Entry 8VHN (X-ray diffraction, 2.62 A resolution); this record covers chains A and B.

== Chain A (and B) ==
Molecule: Ribonucleoside-diphosphate reductase 1 subunit alpha
From: Escherichia coli K-12
Notes: EC 1.17.4.1; chain B of this document is another copy of the same molecule, construct and numbering; everything in this record applies to it too
UniProt: P00452 (RIR1_ECOLI); numbering as in UniProt (aligned over 1-761)
Chain sequence (761 residues; each row starts with the number of its first residue):
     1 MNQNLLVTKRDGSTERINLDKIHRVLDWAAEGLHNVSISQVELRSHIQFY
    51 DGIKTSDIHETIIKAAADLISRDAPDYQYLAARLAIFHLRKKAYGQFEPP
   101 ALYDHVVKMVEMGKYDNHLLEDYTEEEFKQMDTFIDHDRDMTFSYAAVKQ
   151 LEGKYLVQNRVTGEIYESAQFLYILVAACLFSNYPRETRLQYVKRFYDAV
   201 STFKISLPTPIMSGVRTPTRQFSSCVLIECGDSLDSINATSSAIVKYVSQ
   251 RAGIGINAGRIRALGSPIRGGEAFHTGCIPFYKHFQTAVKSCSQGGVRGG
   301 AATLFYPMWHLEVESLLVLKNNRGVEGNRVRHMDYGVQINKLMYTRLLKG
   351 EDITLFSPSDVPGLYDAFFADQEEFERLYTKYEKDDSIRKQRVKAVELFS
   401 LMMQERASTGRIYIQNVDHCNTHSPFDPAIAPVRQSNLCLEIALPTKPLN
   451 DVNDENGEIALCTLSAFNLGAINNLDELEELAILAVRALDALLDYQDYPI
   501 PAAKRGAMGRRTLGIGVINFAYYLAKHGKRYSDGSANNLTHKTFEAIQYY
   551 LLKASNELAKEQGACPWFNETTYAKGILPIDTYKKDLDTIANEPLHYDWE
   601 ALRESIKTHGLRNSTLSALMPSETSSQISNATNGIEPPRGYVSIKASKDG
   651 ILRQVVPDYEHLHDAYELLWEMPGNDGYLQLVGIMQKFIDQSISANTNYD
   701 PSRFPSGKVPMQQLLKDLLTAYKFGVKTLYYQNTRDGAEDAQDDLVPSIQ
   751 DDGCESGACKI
Disordered / not traced: 1-3, 737-761 (chain B: 1-4, 737-761)
Small-molecule neighbours:
  - ATP (adenosine-5'-triphosphate), molecule 1: Val7, Lys9, Arg10, Glu15, Arg16, Ile17, Asn18, Lys21, Ile22, Val25, Thr55, Ile58, His59, Ile62, Lys91
  - ATP, molecule 2: Lys9, Glu15, Lys21, Arg24, Val25, Trp28, His59, Phe87, His88, Arg90, Lys91, Gln96, Phe97
  - ATP, molecule 3: Asp232, Ser233, Leu234, Ile237, Ile261, Arg262, Pro267, Ile268, Arg269, Ala273, Phe274, His275, Thr276, Phe281
Reported in the primary citation:
  - binding site for ATP: Lys9, Arg10, Lys21, Ile22, Arg24, Trp28, Phe87, Lys91, Phe97
  - conformationally variable residues (helix shift, loop rearrangement, side-chain flip): Lys9 to Gly12, Trp28, His46, Ile47, Tyr50 to Ile53, His59, Phe87
  - mutagenesis - W28A, F87A, F97A: unchanged catalytic activity on 3.0 mM ATP
  - mutagenesis - F97A (5-10% of maximal): unchanged catalytic activity on dATP
  - mutagenesis - W28A (20-25% of maximal), F87A (20-25% of maximal): increased catalytic activity on dATP
  - mutagenesis - W28A: increased catalytic activity on 1.0 mM ATP

== Chain A / chain B interface ==
Residue-residue contacts (39):
  Leu234(A) - Ser249(B)
  Asp235(A) - Lys246(B)  salt bridge
  Asn238(A) - Ser242(B)  hydrogen bond (side chain-backbone)
  Asn238(A) - Val245(B)
  Ser241(A) - His284(B)  hydrogen bond
  Ser242(A) - Asn238(B)  hydrogen bond (backbone-side chain)
  Ser242(A) - Ser242(B)
  Val245(A) - Leu234(B)  hydrophobic
  Val245(A) - Asn238(B)
  Lys246(A) - Asp235(B)  salt bridge
  Ser249(A) - Leu234(B)
  Leu264(A) - Gln294(B)
  Thr276(A) - Cys292(B)
  Thr276(A) - Ser293(B)
  Thr276(A) - Gln294(B)
  Pro280(A) - Lys290(B)
  Pro280(A) - Ser291(B)
  Pro280(A) - Ser293(B)
  Phe281(A) - Ser291(B)
  Lys283(A) - Thr287(B)
  His284(A) - Ser241(B)  hydrogen bond
  His284(A) - His284(B)
  His284(A) - Thr287(B)  hydrogen bond
  His284(A) - Ala288(B)  hydrogen bond (side chain-backbone)
  Thr287(A) - Lys283(B)
  Thr287(A) - His284(B)  hydrogen bond
  Thr287(A) - Thr287(B)  hydrogen bond
  Ala288(A) - His284(B)
  Lys290(A) - Pro280(B)
  Ser291(A) - Thr276(B)
  Ser291(A) - Pro280(B)
  Ser291(A) - Phe281(B)
  Cys292(A) - Thr276(B)
  Ser293(A) - Thr276(B)
  Ser293(A) - Pro280(B)
  Gln294(A) - Leu264(B)
  Gln294(A) - Thr276(B)
  Glu326(A) - His332(B)  salt bridge
  His332(A) - Glu326(B)  salt bridge
Interface residues without a listed pair, chain A (29 interface residues in all): Gln221, Arg269, Arg331, Asp451, Val452, Asn453
Interface residues without a listed pair, chain B (29 interface residues in all): Gln221, Arg269, Arg331, Asp451, Val452, Asn453

== Overview ==
Chain A and chain B each contribute 29 residues to their interface, with 8 hydrogen bonds and 4 salt bridges.
Polar pairs include Asp235(A)-Lys246(B), Glu326(A)-His332(B) and Asn238(A)-Ser242(B). The paper reports a
binding site for ATP at Lys9(A), Arg10(A) and Lys21(A) among others; W28A and F87A of chain A increase
catalytic activity on dATP.
Both chains are Ribonucleoside-diphosphate reductase 1 subunit alpha (Escherichia coli K-12). Entry 8VHN
(Crystal Structure of E. coli class Ia ribonucleotide reductase alpha subunit bound to two ATP molecules) was
determined by X-ray diffraction together with 8VHO, 8VHP, 8VHQ, 8VHR and 8VHU from the same study.
